4Y6D - chains A and B; structure by X-ray diffraction, 1.55 A resolution.

== Chain A ==
Molecule: Coagulation factor X
Source organism: Homo sapiens
Notes: EC 3.4.21.6
Reference sequence: P00742 (FA10_HUMAN); the construct lacks a stretch of the UniProt sequence and is renumbered around it, so the offset changes along the chain: 16-61 = UniProt 235-280; 62-123 = UniProt 282-343; 124-130 = UniProt 345-351; 131-145 = UniProt 354-368; 4 more segments
Chain sequence (254 residues; each row starts with the number of its first residue; note: 2 numbers in that range are skipped by the numbering (no residue carries them; nothing is unmodelled there); a row labelled like 131A-131B holds insertion residues (131A, then the next letters in order)):
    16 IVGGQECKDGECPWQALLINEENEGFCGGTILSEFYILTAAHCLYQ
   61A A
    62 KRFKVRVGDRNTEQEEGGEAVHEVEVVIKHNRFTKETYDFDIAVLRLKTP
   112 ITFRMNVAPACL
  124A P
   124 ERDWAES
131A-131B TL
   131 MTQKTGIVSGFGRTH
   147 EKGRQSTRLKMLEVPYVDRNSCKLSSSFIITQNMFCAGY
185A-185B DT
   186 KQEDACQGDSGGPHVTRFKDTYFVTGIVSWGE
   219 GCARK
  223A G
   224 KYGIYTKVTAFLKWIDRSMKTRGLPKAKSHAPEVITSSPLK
Disordered / not traced: 77-80, 245-264
Curated features (UniProtKB/Swiss-Prot):
  - region: Ser252 to Ser261 (O-glycosylated at one site)
  - active site (Charge relay system): His57, Asp102, Ser195
Cystine bridges: Cys22-Cys27, Cys42-Cys58, Cys168-Cys182, Cys191-Cys220
Small-molecule neighbours: gtc000101 (48U; 4-[(3S)-3-({[(E)-2-(5-chlorothiophen-2-yl)ethenyl]sulfonyl}amino)-2-oxopyrrolidin-1-yl]-3-fluoro-N,N-dimethylbenzamide): Lys96, Glu97, Thr98, Tyr99, Phe174, Asp189, Ala190, Cys191, Gln192, Val213, Ser214, Trp215, Gly216, Glu217, Gly219, Cys220, Gly226, Ile227, Tyr228

== Chain B ==
Molecule: Coagulation factor X
Source organism: Homo sapiens
Notes: EC 3.4.21.6; fragment: factor x light chain
Reference sequence: P00742 (FA10_HUMAN); residues -82 to 51 here correspond to UniProt positions 46-179 (UniProt number = residue number + 128)
Chain sequence (134 residues; row label = number of the first residue in the row; numbers below 1 keep their minus sign (Glu-82 is residue -82)):
   -82 EEMKKGHLERECMEETCSYEEAREVFEDSDKTNEFWNKYKDGDQCETSPC
   -32 QNQGKCKDGLGEYTCTCLEGFEGKNCELFTRKLCSLDNGDCDQFCHEEQN
    18 SVVCSCARGYTLADNGKACIPTGPYPCGKQTLER
Disordered / not traced: -82 to -3, 50-51
Curated features (UniProtKB/Swiss-Prot):
  - modified residue: Glu-82 (4-carboxyglutamate), Glu-81 (4-carboxyglutamate), Glu-74 (4-carboxyglutamate), Glu-72 (4-carboxyglutamate), Glu-69 (4-carboxyglutamate), Glu-68 (4-carboxyglutamate), Glu-63 (4-carboxyglutamate), Glu-62 (4-carboxyglutamate), Glu-59 (4-carboxyglutamate), Glu-56 (4-carboxyglutamate), Glu-49 (4-carboxyglutamate), Asp-25 (3R: -3-hydroxyaspartate)
Cystine bridges: Cys1-Cys12, Cys8-Cys21, Cys23-Cys36

== How chain A and chain B interact ==
Disulfides between the chains: Cys122(A)-Cys44(B)
Residue-residue contacts (41; chain A residue first):
  Asp24(A) with Leu49(B)
  Gly25(A) with Gln47(B); Thr48(B), hydrogen bond (backbone-backbone); Leu49(B)
  Glu26(A) with Gln47(B), hydrogen bond (backbone-side chain)
  Pro28(A) with Lys46(B)
  Trp29(A) with Gly45(B); Lys46(B)
  Phe114(A) with Tyr42(B), hydrophobic
  Arg115(A) with Tyr42(B); Thr48(B)
  Met116(A) with Tyr42(B); Thr48(B)
  Asn117(A) with Thr48(B), hydrogen bond (backbone-side chain)
  Ala119(A) with Thr48(B)
  Pro120(A) with Tyr42(B); Cys44(B); Gly45(B), hydrogen bond (backbone-backbone)
  Ala121(A) with Cys44(B); Gly45(B)
  Cys122(A) with Cys44(B), disulfide; Gly45(B), hydrogen bond (side chain-backbone)
  Leu123(A) with Phe11(B)
  Glu124(A) with Phe11(B); His13(B), salt bridge
  Pro124A(A) with Phe11(B), hydrophobic
  Trp127(A) with Asn5(B), hydrogen bond; Gln10(B), hydrogen bond (side chain-backbone); Phe11(B), hydrophobic; Cys12(B)
  Phe203(A) with Asn5(B); Asp9(B)
  Lys204(A) with Cys8(B); Asp9(B)
  Asp205(A) with Gly45(B); Lys46(B), hydrogen bond (backbone-side chain)
  Thr206(A) with Gly45(B); Lys46(B), hydrogen bond
  Tyr207(A) with Gly45(B), hydrogen bond (backbone-backbone); Gln47(B)
  Phe208(A) with Phe11(B), hydrophobic
Other interface residues (no listed pair), chain A (25 interface residues in all): Thr131A, Asp239
Other interface residues (no listed pair), chain B (19 interface residues in all): Ser22, Ala24, Arg25, Tyr27, Pro43

== Overview ==
25 residues of chain A and 19 residues of chain B are in contact, with 1 disulfide bond, 10 hydrogen bonds and
1 salt bridge. Among the polar pairs are Glu124(A)-His13(B), Glu26(A)-Gln47(B) and Asn117(A)-Thr48(B). Chain A
binds gtc000101.
Here chain A is Coagulation factor X and chain B is Coagulation factor X, both from Homo sapiens. Entry 4Y6D
(Factor Xa complex with GTC000101) was determined by X-ray diffraction.
